PDB entry 6JEA | X-ray diffraction, 2.27 A resolution | chain A

Chain A:
Protein: Beta-N-acetylhexosaminidase
Source organism: Akkermansia muciniphila (strain ATCC BAA-835 / Muc)
Notes: EC 3.2.1.52
Reference sequence: B2UP57 (B2UP57_AKKM8); residue numbers follow UniProt; this construct covers 22-490
Chain sequence (469 residues; row label = number of the first residue in the row):
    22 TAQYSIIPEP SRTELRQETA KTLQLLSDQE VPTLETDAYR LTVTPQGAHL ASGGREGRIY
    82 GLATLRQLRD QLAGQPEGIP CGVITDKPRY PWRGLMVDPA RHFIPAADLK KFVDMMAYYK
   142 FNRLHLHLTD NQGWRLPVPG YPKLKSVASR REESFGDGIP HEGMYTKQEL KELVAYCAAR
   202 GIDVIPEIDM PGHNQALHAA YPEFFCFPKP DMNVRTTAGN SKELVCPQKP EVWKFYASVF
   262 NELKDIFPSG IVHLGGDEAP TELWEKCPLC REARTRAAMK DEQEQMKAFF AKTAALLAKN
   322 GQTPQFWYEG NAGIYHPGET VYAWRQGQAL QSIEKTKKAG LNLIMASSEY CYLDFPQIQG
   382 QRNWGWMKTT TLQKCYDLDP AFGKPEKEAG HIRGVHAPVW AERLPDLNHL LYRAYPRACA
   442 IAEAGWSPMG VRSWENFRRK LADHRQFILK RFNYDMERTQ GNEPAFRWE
Metal / ion sites: Zn2+: C227, C247, C288, C291
Ligand contacts: N-acetylglucosamine (NAG; 2-acetamido-2-deoxy-beta-D-glucopyranose): R122, D151, H214, D278, W328, W345, Y373, D375, F376, W387, W421, E423
Swiss-Prot annotation at these positions:
  - active site (Charge relay system): D151, H214, E279
  - binding site (substrate): R122, D278, W345, Y373 to D375, W421 to E423
  - binding site (Zn(2+)): C227, C247, C288, C291
  - mutagenesis: D278 (D278A: No significant change in KM value, but 37-fold and 2600-fold decrease in specific activity and kcat/KM value compared to that of wild-type, respectively), E279 (E279A: No significant change in KM value, but 8.7-fold and 3500-fold decrease in specific activity and kcat/KM value compared to that of wild-type, respectively), Y373 (Y373F: No significant change in KM value, but 6.3-fold and 1226-fold decrease in specific activity and kcat/KM value compared to that of wild-type, respectively)

Summary:
Chain A binds N-acetylglucosamine. C227, C247, C288 and C291 form the Zn2+ site. UniProt lists 3 active-site
residues, 9 substrate-binding residues, 4 Zn2+-binding residues and 3 mutagenesis sites.
Chain A is Beta-N-acetylhexosaminidase (Akkermansia muciniphila (strain ATCC BAA-835 / Muc)); the structure,
crystal structure of a beta-N-acetylhexosaminidase, was determined by X-ray diffraction together with 6JE8 and
6JEB from the same study.
